Entry 7UIY (electron microscopy, 3.22 A resolution); this record covers chains D and H of the 14 polymer chains in the assembly.

# Chain D
Molecule: ATP-dependent Clp protease ATP-binding subunit ClpA
Source organism: Escherichia coli
Reference sequence: A0A836NDF2 (A0A836NDF2_ECOLX); residue numbers follow UniProt; this construct covers 1-758
Sequence (758 residues; numbered 1 to 758; the number before each row is that of its first residue):
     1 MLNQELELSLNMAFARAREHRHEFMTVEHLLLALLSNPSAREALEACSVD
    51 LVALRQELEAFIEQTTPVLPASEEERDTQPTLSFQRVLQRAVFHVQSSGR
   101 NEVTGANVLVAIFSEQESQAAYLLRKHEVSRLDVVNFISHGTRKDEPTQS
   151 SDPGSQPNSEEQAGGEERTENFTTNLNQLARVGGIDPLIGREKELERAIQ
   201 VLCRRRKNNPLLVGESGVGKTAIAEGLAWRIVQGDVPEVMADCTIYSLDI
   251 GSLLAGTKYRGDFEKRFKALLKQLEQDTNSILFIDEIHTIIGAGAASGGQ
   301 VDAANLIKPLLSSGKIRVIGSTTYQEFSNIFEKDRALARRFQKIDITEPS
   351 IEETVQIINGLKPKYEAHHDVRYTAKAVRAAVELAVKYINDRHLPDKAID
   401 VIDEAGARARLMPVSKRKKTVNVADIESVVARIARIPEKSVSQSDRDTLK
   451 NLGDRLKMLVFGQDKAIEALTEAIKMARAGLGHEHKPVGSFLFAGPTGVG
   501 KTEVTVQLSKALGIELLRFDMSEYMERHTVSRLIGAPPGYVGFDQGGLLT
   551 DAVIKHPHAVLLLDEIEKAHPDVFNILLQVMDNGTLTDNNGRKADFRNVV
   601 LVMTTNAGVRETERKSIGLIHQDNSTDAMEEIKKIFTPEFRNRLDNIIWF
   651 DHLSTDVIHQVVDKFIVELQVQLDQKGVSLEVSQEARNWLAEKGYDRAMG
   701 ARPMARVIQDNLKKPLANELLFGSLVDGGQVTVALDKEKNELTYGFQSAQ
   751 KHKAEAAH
Disordered / not traced: 1-168, 749-758
Sequence notes: conflict Thr169 (Met in A0A836NDF2)
Residues lining bound ligands:
  - ADP (adenosine-5'-diphosphate): Leu459, Val460, Phe461, Pro496, Thr497, Gly498, Val499, Gly500, Lys501, Thr502, Glu503, Glu565, Leu653, Val661, Lys664, Ala701, Arg702
  - ATP-gamma-S (AGS; phosphothiophosphoric acid-adenylate ester), molecule 1: Asp186, Pro187, Leu188, Ile189, Arg191, Glu215, Ser216, Gly217, Val218, Gly219, Lys220, Thr221, Ala222, Asp285, Glu286, Thr323, Ile357, Leu361, Tyr365, Pro395, Asp396, Ile399
  - ATP-gamma-S (AGS), molecule 2: Arg206, Ser312, Ala336, Arg339, Arg340

# Chain H
Molecule: ATP-dependent Clp protease proteolytic subunit
Source organism: Escherichia coli
Notes: EC 3.4.21.92
Reference sequence: A0A0K4NM46 (A0A0K4NM46_ECOLX); residues 1-193 here correspond to UniProt positions 15-207 (UniProt number = residue number + 14)
Sequence (201 residues; row label = number of the first residue in the row):
     1 ALVPMVIEQTSRGERSFDIYSRLLKERVIFLTGQVEDHMANLIVAQMLFL
    51 EAENPEKDIYLYINSPGGVITAGMSIYDTMQFIKPDVSTICMGQAASMGA
   101 FLLTAGAKGKRFCLPNSRVMIHQPLGGYQGQATDIEIHAREILKVKGRMN
   151 ELMALHTGQSLEQIERDTERDRFLSAPEAVEYGLVDSILTHRNRSHHHHH
   201 H
Disordered / not traced: 1, 193-201
Sequence notes: expression tag (194-201)

# How chain D and chain H interact
Contacting residue pairs - 7 pairs, chain D then chain H:
  Ser616(D) - Ala52(H)
  Ile617(D) - Leu48(H)
  Ile617(D) - Phe49(H)  hydrophobic
  Ile617(D) - Ala52(H)  hydrophobic
  Gly618(D) - Leu48(H)
  Leu619(D) - Leu48(H)  hydrophobic
  Leu619(D) - Phe82(H)
Other interface residues (no listed pair), chain D (5 interface residues in all): Lys615
Other interface residues (no listed pair), chain H (5 interface residues in all): Glu51

# Overview
Chain D and chain H each contribute 5 residues to their interface. Chain D binds ATP-gamma-S and ADP.
Chain D is ATP-dependent Clp protease ATP-binding subunit ClpA and chain H is ATP-dependent Clp protease
proteolytic subunit, both from Escherichia coli; the structure, ClpAP complex bound to ClpS N-terminal
extension, class IIIa, was determined by electron microscopy, deposited together with 7UIV, 7UIW, 7UIX, 7UIZ
and 7UJ0.
